Entry 8F38 (electron microscopy, 2.64 A resolution); this record covers chains A and B of the 9 polymer chains in the assembly.

# Chain A (and B)
Protein: hemagglutinin
Organism: synthetic construct
Notes: chain B of this document is another copy of the same molecule, construct and numbering; everything in this record applies to it too
Chain sequence (565 residues; numbered 1 to 565; the number before each row is that of its first residue):
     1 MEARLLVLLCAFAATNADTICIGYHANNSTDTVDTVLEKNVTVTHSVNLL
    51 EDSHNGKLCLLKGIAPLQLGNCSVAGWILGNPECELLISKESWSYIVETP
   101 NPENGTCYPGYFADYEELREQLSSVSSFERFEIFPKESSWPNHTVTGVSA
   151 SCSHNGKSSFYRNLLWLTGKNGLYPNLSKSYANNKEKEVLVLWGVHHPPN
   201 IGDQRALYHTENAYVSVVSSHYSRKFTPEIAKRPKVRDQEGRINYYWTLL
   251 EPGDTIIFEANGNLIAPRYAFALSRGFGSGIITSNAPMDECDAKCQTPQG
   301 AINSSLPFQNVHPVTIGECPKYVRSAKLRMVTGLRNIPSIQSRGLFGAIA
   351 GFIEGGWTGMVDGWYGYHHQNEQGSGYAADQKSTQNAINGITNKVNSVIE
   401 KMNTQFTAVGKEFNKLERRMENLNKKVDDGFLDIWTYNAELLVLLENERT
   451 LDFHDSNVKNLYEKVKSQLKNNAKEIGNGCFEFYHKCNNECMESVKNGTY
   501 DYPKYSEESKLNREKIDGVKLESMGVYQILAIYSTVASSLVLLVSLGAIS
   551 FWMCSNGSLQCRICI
Unresolved in the structure: 1-17, 340-348, 507-565
Disulfide bonds: Cys21-Cys480, Cys72-Cys84, Cys107-Cys152, Cys295-Cys319, Cys487-Cys491
Glycans and other covalent adducts: N-acetylglucosamine (NAG) linked to Asn28, Asn40, Asn71, Asn104, Asn142, Asn176, Asn303, Asn497

# Interface between chain A and chain B
Residue-residue contacts - 41 pairs, chain A then chain B:
  Val36(A) with Asn393(B); Lys394(B); Ser397(B)
  Leu37(A) with Gly390(B); Asn393(B), hydrogen bond (backbone-side chain); Lys394(B)
  Lys39(A) with Ser397(B), hydrogen bond
  Arg233(A) with Val218(B)
  Pro234(A) with Val218(B); Ile257(B)
  Val236(A) with Ser220(B)
  Leu416(A) with Glu117(B)
  Arg418(A) with Glu117(B), hydrogen bond (backbone-side chain); Glu120(B); Gln121(B); Ser124(B), hydrogen bond; Arg275(B)
  Arg419(A) with Glu116(B); Glu117(B), salt bridge; Glu120(B); Lys411(B); Glu412(B), hydrogen bond (side chain-backbone); Phe413(B); Glu417(B), salt bridge
  Asn422(A) with Glu120(B), hydrogen bond; Lys411(B)
  Leu423(A) with Asn424(B)
  Lys426(A) with Asn424(B); Asp428(B), salt bridge
  Gly430(A) with Phe431(B)
  Ile434(A) with Phe431(B), hydrophobic; Ile434(B), hydrophobic
  Tyr437(A) with Lys401(B); Met402(B); Asn438(B); Leu442(B)
  Glu440(A) with Lys401(B), salt bridge
  Leu441(A) with Leu442(B), hydrophobic
  Glu448(A) with Arg449(B), salt bridge
  Arg449(A) with Arg449(B)
  Asp452(A) with Arg449(B), salt bridge
Interface residues without a listed pair, chain A (31 interface residues in all): Glu38, Glu229, Ala231, Lys232, Arg242, Lys415, Glu417, Val427, Phe431, Leu444, Leu445
Interface residues without a listed pair, chain B (39 interface residues in all): Asp114, Ser216, Ser219, Ser223, Lys225, Trp247, Thr255, Glu259, Leu423, Val427, Trp435, Glu446, Phe453

# In short
31 residues of chain A and 39 residues of chain B are in contact, with 6 hydrogen bonds and 6 salt bridges.
Among the polar pairs are Arg419(A)-Glu117(B), Arg419(A)-Glu417(B) and Lys426(A)-Asp428(B). Covalently linked
N-acetylglucosamine: at Asn28(A), Asn40(A), Asn71(A), Asn104(A), Asn142(A) and Asn176(A) and 2 more.
Both chains are hemagglutinin (synthetic construct). Entry 8F38 (Cryo-EM structure of X6 COBRA (H1N1)
hemagglutinin bound to CR6261 Fab) was determined by electron microscopy together with 8GHK, 8SJ9 and 8V7O
from the same study.
